PDB entry 9MSG | electron microscopy, 2.70 A resolution | chains G and M of the 14 polymer chains in the assembly

[Chain G]
Molecule: DNA-directed RNA polymerase subunit alpha
From: Escherichia coli
Notes: EC 2.7.7.6
UniProtKB: P0A7Z4 (RPOA_ECOLI); residue numbers follow UniProt; this construct covers 1-329
Sequence (329 residues; row label = number of the first residue in the row):
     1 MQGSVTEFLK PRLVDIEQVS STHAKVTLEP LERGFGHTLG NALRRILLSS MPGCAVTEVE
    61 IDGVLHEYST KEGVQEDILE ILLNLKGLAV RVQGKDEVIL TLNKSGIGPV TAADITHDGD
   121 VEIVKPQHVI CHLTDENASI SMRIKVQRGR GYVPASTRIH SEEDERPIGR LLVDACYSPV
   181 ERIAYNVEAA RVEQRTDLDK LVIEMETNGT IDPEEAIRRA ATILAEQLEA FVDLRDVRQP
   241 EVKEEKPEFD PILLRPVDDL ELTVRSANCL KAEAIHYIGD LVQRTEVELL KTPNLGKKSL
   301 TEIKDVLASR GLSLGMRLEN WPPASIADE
Unresolved in the structure: 1-3, 159-164, 237-246, 326-329
Curated features (UniProtKB/Swiss-Prot):
  - region: Glu162 to Glu165 (Required for interaction with Crp at class II promoters)
  - modified residue: Arg265 (ADP-ribosylarginine), Lys297 (N6-acetyllysine), Lys298 (N6-acetyllysine)
  - mutagenesis: Arg45 (R45C: In rpoA112; temperature-sensitive, blocks RNA polymerase assembly), Glu162 to Glu165 (5-fold decrease in CRP-class II promoter-dependent transcription), Glu165 (E165K: 5-fold decrease in CRP-class II promoter-dependent transcription), Arg191 (R191C: In rpoA101; temperature-sensitive)

[Chain M]
Molecule: RNA polymerase sigma-54 factor
From: Escherichia coli
UniProtKB: P24255 (RP54_ECOLI); numbering as in UniProt (aligned over 1-477)
Sequence (477 residues; each row starts with the number of its first residue):
     1 MKQGLQLRLS QQLAMTPQLQ QAIRLLQLST LELQQELQQA LESNPLLEQI DTHEEIDTRE
    61 TQDSETLDTA DALEQKEMPE ELPLDASWDT IYTAGTPSGT SGDYIDDELP VYQGETTQTL
   121 QDYLMWQVEL TPFSDTDRAI ATSIVDAVDE TGYLTVPLED ILESIGDEEI DIDEVEAVLK
   181 RIQRFDPVGV AAKDLRDCLL IQLSQFDKTT PWLEEARLII SDHLDLLANH DFRTLMRVTR
   241 LKEDVLKEAV NLIQSLDPRP GQSIQTGEPE YVIPDVLVRK HNGHWTVELN SDSIPRLQIN
   301 QHYASMCNNA RNDGDSQFIR SNLQDAKWLI KSLESRNDTL LRVSRCIVEQ QQAFFEQGEE
   361 YMKPMVLADI AQAVEMHEST ISRVTTQKYL HSPRGIFELK YFFSSHVNTE GGGEASSTAI
   421 RALVKKLIAA ENPAKPLSDS KLTSLLSEQG IMVARRTVAK YRESLSIPPS NQRKQLV
Unresolved in the structure: 1, 91-110, 477
Curated features (UniProtKB/Swiss-Prot):
  - DNA-binding region: Val366 to Thr385 (H-T-H motif)
  - motif: Ala454 to Arg462 (RPON box)

[Interface between chain G and chain M]
Residue-residue contacts - 14 pairs, chain G then chain M:
  Lys297(G) - Glu169(M)
  Thr301(G) - Asp173(M)
  Thr301(G) - Glu174(M)
  Lys304(G) - Asp137(M)  salt bridge
  Asp305(G) - Lys180(M)  salt bridge
  Ala308(G) - Ala177(M)
  Ala308(G) - Lys180(M)
  Ala308(G) - Arg181(M)
  Ala308(G) - Arg184(M)
  Ser309(G) - Arg184(M)  hydrogen bond (backbone-side chain)
  Leu312(G) - Arg181(M)
  Ser313(G) - Pro132(M)
  Ser313(G) - Arg181(M)  hydrogen bond
  Leu314(G) - Pro132(M)
Other interface residues (no listed pair), chain G (11 interface residues in all): Glu286, Gly311
Other interface residues (no listed pair), chain M (13 interface residues in all): Thr131, Ser134, Asp171, Glu176

[Overview]
11 residues of chain G and 13 residues of chain M are in contact, with 2 hydrogen bonds and 2 salt bridges.
Among the polar pairs are Lys304(G)-Asp137(M), Asp305(G)-Lys180(M) and Ser309(G)-Arg184(M). From UniProt: 6
mutagenesis sites on chain G.
Here chain G is DNA-directed RNA polymerase subunit alpha and chain M is RNA polymerase sigma-54 factor, both
from Escherichia coli. Entry 9MSG (De novo SigN RNA polymerase transcription initiation intermediate with
bound SigN-RII) was determined by electron microscopy (same publication as 9MSE, 9MSF, 9MSH and 9MSJ).
